Entry 4BIJ (electron microscopy, 16.00 A resolution (very low resolution: no residue pairs are listed; an interface is given only as per-side residue counts)); this record covers chains D and E of the 5 polymer chains in the assembly.

== Chain D (and E) ==
Protein: DNA maturase B
Organism: Enterobacteria phage T7
Notes: fragment: fragment with 110 aminoacids deletion, residues 1-476; chain E of this document is another copy of the same molecule, construct and numbering; everything in this record applies to it too
UniProtKB: P03694 (VDMB_BPT7); residue numbers follow UniProt; this construct covers 1-476
Chain sequence (476 residues; numbered 1 to 476; the number before each row is that of its first residue):
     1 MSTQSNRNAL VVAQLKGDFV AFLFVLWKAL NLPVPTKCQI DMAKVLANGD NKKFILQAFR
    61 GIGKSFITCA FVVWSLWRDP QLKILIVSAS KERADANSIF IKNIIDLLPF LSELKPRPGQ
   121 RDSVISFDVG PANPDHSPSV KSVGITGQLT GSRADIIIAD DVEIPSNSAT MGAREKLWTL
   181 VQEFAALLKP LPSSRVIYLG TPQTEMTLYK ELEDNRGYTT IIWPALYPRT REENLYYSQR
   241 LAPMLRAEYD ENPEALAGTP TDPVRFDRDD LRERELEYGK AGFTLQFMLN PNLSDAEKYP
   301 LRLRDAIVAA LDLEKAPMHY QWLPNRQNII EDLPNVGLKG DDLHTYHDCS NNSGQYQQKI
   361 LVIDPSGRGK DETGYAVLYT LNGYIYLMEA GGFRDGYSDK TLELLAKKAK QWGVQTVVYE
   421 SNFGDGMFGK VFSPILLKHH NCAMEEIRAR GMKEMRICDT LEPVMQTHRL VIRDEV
Not modelled in the structure: 243, 317
Reported in the primary citation:
  - mutagenesis - G61D: abolished catalytic activity (citing earlier work)
  - mutagenesis - H344D: decreased catalytic activity (citing earlier work)
  - mutagenesis - G369D, G424E: decreased catalytic activity (DNA processing) (citing earlier work)

== Interface between chain D and chain E ==
At this resolution (16 A) residue pairs are not listed: 16 residues of chain D and 14 of chain E lie at the interface.

== In short ==
Chain D and chain E form an interface of 16 and 14 residues respectively. From the paper: G369D and G424E of
chain D reduce catalytic activity (DNA processing); G61D of chain D abolishes catalytic activity.
Chain D and chain E are both DNA maturase B (Enterobacteria phage T7); the structure, Threading model of T7
large terminase, was determined by electron microscopy, deposited together with 4BIL.
